Entry 1NYM (X-ray diffraction, 1.20 A resolution); this record covers chain A.

# Chain A
Name: Beta-lactamase TEM
Organism: Escherichia coli
Notes: EC 3.5.2.6
UniProtKB: P62593 (BLAT_ECOLI); the author numbering skips numbers that UniProt does not, so the offset changes along the chain: 26-238 = UniProt 24-236; 240-252 = UniProt 237-249; 254-290 = UniProt 250-286
Sequence (263 residues; each row starts with the number of its first residue; note: 2 numbers in that range are skipped by the numbering (no residue carries them; nothing is unmodelled there)):
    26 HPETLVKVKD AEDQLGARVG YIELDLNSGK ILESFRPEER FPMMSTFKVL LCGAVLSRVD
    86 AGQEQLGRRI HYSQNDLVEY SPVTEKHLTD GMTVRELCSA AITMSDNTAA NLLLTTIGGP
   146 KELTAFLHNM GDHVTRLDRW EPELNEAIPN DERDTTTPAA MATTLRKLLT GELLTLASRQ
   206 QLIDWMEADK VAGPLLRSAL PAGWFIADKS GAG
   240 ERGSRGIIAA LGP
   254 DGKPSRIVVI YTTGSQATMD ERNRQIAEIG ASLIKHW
Disulfides: C77-C123
Construct notes: engineered mutation T182 (Met180 in P62593)
Swiss-Prot annotation at these positions:
  - active site: S70 (Acyl-ester intermediate), E168 (Proton acceptor)
  - binding site (substrate): K234 to G236

# Overview
Curated annotation (UniProt) lists active-site residues S70 and E168 and 3 substrate-binding residues.
Chain A is Beta-lactamase TEM (Escherichia coli); the structure, Crystal Structure of the complex between
M182T mutant of TEM-1 and a boronic acid inhibitor (CXB), was determined by X-ray diffraction (same
publication as 1NXY, 1NY0 and 1NYY).
